4M5D - chains A and B; structure by X-ray diffraction, 1.97 A resolution.

# Chain A
Protein: U3 small nucleolar RNA-associated protein 22
From: Saccharomyces cerevisiae
Reference sequence: P53254 (UTP22_YEAST); numbering as in UniProt (aligned over 1-1237)
Chain sequence (1237 residues; row label = number of the first residue in the row):
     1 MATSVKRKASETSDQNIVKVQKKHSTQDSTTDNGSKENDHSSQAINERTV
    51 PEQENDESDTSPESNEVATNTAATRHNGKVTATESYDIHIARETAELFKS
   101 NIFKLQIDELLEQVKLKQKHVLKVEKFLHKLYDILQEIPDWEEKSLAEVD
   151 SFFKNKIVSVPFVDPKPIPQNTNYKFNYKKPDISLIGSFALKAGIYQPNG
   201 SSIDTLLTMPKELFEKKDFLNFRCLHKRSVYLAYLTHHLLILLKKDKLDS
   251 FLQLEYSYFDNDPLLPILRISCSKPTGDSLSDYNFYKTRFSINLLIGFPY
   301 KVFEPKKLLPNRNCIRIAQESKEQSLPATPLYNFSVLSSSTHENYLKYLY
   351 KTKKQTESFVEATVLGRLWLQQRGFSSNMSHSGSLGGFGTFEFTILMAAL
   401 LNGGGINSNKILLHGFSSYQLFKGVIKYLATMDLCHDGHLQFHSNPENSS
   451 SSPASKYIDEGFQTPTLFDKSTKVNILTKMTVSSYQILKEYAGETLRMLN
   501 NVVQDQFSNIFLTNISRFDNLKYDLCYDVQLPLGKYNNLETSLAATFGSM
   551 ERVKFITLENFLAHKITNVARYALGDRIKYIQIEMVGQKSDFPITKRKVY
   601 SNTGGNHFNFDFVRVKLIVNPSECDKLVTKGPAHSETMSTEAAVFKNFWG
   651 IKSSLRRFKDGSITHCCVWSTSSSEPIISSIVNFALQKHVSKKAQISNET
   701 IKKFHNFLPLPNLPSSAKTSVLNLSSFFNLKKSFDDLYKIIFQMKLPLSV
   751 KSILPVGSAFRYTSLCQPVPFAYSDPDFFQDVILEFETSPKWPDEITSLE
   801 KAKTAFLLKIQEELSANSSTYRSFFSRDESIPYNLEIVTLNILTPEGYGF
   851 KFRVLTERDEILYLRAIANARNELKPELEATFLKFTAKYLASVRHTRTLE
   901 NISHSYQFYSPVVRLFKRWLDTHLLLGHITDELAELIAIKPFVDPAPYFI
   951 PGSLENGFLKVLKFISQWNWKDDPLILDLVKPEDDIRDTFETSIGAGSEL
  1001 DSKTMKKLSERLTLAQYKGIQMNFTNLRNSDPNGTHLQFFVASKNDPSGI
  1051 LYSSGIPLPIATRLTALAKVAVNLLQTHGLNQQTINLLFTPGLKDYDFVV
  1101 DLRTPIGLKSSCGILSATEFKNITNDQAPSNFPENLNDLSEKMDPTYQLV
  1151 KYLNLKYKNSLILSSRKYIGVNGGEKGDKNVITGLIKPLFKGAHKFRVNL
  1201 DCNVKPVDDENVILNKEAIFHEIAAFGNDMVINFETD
Not modelled in the structure: 1-80, 275-281, 318-325, 446-452, 984-1009, 1117-1127
UniProt features mapped onto this chain:
  - modified residue: S10 (Phosphoserine), S58 (Phosphoserine), T60 (Phosphothreonine), S64 (Phosphoserine)
From the paper describing this entry:
  - mutagenesis - E109K, D204A, K217E, K217E/R223E/R316E, R223E, R316E, R656E, R657E: unchanged growth
  - mutagenesis - R656E/R657E: decreased growth

# Chain B
Protein: Ribosomal RNA-processing protein 7
From: Saccharomyces cerevisiae
Reference sequence: P25368 (RRP7_YEAST); residue numbers follow UniProt; this construct covers 1-297
Chain sequence (297 residues; numbered 1 to 297; the number before each row is that of its first residue):
     1 MGIEDISAMKNGFIVVPFKLPDHKALPKSQEASLHFMFAKRHQSSNSNES
    51 DCLFLVNLPLLSNIEHMKKFVGQLCGKYDTVSHVEELLYNDEFGLHEVDL
   101 SALTSDLMSSTDVNEKRYTPRNTALLKFVDAASINNCWNALKKYSNLHAK
   151 HPNELFEWTYTTPSFTTFVNFYKPLDIDYLKEDIHTHMAIFEQREAQAQE
   201 DVQSSIVDEDGFTLVVGKNTKSLNSIRKKILNKNPLSKHENKAKPISNID
   251 KKAKKDFYRFQVRERKKQEINQLLSKFKEDQERIKVMKAKRKFNPYT
Not modelled in the structure: 1-2, 28-31, 106-119, 190-297
From the paper describing this entry:
  - mutagenesis - F38D, F54A: unchanged growth

# Chain A / chain B interface
Pairs across the interface (127; chain A residue first):
  D794(A) with T104(B)
  E795(A) with S101(B), hydrogen bond; T104(B)
  I796(A) with S101(B); T104(B), hydrogen bond (backbone-side chain)
  T797(A) with S101(B), hydrogen bond
  S798(A) with M188(B)
  K801(A) with D183(B), salt bridge; I184(B); H187(B)
  A802(A) with M188(B), hydrophobic
  T804(A) with I184(B)
  A805(A) with I184(B), hydrophobic
  L808(A) with K181(B)
  F824(A) with P174(B), hydrophobic
  F825(A) with P174(B); L175(B), hydrogen bond (backbone-backbone); L180(B), hydrophobic
  S826(A) with L175(B)
  R827(A) with L175(B)
  Y833(A) with G94(B); L95(B); E97(B); V98(B); L100(B)
  N834(A) with L100(B)
  L835(A) with L95(B); H96(B)
  V838(A) with L175(B), hydrophobic
  L862(A) with T104(B)
  R865(A) with L103(B); T104(B), hydrogen bond (side chain-backbone); S105(B)
  A866(A) with L100(B), hydrophobic; L103(B); T104(B)
  N869(A) with L103(B), hydrogen bond (side chain-backbone); S105(B)
  A870(A) with L103(B)
  L874(A) with V98(B), hydrophobic
  L878(A) with V98(B), hydrophobic; L103(B), hydrophobic
  P1105(A) with F165(B), hydrophobic
  L1136(A) with P174(B)
  N1137(A) with K173(B); P174(B)
  S1140(A) with V169(B); Y172(B); K173(B), hydrogen bond
  E1141(A) with F165(B)
  M1143(A) with V169(B); Y172(B), hydrophobic
  D1144(A) with Y172(B), hydrogen bond (backbone-side chain)
  P1145(A) with F165(B), hydrophobic; F168(B)
  Y1147(A) with Y172(B)
  Q1148(A) with F168(B); F171(B); Y172(B)
  L1149(A) with F168(B), hydrophobic
  Y1152(A) with F93(B); F171(B)
  L1155(A) with F93(B); R121(B), hydrogen bond (backbone-side chain)
  K1156(A) with L60(B); E92(B), salt bridge; F93(B); R121(B)
  F1196(A) with N11(B); F13(B), hydrophobic; F38(B), hydrophobic
  V1198(A) with F13(B), hydrophobic; F54(B), hydrophobic; T123(B)
  N1199(A) with P120(B)
  D1201(A) with R121(B), salt bridge; N122(B)
  C1202(A) with N57(B); N122(B), hydrogen bond (backbone-side chain)
  N1203(A) with H35(B), hydrogen bond; N57(B), hydrogen bond
  V1204(A) with F36(B); F38(B), hydrophobic; N57(B)
  K1205(A) with F36(B)
  P1206(A) with I3(B); M9(B), hydrophobic; F36(B)
  V1207(A) with I3(B)
  D1208(A) with I6(B); M9(B)
  D1209(A) with A8(B); M9(B); K10(B), hydrogen bond (backbone-backbone)
  E1210(A) with K10(B)
  N1215(A) with L34(B), hydrogen bond (side chain-backbone); F36(B)
  E1217(A) with S33(B)
  A1218(A) with L20(B), hydrophobic; L34(B)
  F1220(A) with L26(B)
  H1221(A) with L20(B); P21(B), hydrogen bond (side chain-backbone); L26(B); Y160(B)
  E1222(A) with H35(B), salt bridge; P59(B); L60(B), hydrogen bond (side chain-backbone); Y160(B)
  A1224(A) with H23(B), hydrogen bond (backbone-side chain); L26(B), hydrophobic
  A1225(A) with Y160(B), hydrophobic; T162(B); P163(B)
  F1226(A) with L60(B), hydrophobic; L61(B), hydrophobic; P163(B); F168(B)
  N1228(A) with H23(B), hydrogen bond (backbone-side chain); T162(B); P163(B), hydrogen bond (side chain-backbone)
  M1230(A) with F165(B), hydrophobic
  V1231(A) with H23(B); A25(B), hydrophobic
  I1232(A) with A25(B)
  F1234(A) with A25(B); L26(B), hydrophobic
Interface residues without a listed pair, chain A (74 interface residues in all): E829, E836, Y863, E877, T1104, K1158, V1212, N1233
Interface residues without a listed pair, chain B (61 interface residues in all): V15, D22, V56, L58, T161, I177
Interface features reported in the paper:
  - interface residues, chain B: F38(B)
  - hot spots on chain B (mutagenesis) - F38D: decreased binding to U3 small nucleolar RNA-associated protein 22 (chain A)

# In short
Chain A and chain B form an interface of 74 and 61 residues respectively, with 19 hydrogen bonds and 4 salt
bridges. Polar contacts include K801(A)-D183(B), K1156(A)-E92(B) and D1201(A)-R121(B). The paper reports that
R656E/R657E of chain A reduce growth; the interface residue F38(B); 11 substitutions were tested in all.
Chain A is U3 small nucleolar RNA-associated protein 22 and chain B is Ribosomal RNA-processing protein 7,
both from Saccharomyces cerevisiae; the structure, Crystal structure of the Utp22 and Rrp7 complex from
Saccharomyces cerevisiae, was determined by X-ray diffraction.
